PDB entry 9B7N | electron microscopy, 3.02 A resolution | chains A and F of the 8 polymer chains in the assembly

# Chain A (and F)
Name: Capsid protein VP1
From: Adeno-associated virus
Notes: chain F of this document is another copy of the same molecule, construct and numbering; everything in this record applies to it too
Reference sequence: Q6JC22 (Q6JC22_9VIRU); residue numbers follow UniProt; this construct covers 203-736
Amino-acid sequence (534 residues; each row starts with the number of its first residue):
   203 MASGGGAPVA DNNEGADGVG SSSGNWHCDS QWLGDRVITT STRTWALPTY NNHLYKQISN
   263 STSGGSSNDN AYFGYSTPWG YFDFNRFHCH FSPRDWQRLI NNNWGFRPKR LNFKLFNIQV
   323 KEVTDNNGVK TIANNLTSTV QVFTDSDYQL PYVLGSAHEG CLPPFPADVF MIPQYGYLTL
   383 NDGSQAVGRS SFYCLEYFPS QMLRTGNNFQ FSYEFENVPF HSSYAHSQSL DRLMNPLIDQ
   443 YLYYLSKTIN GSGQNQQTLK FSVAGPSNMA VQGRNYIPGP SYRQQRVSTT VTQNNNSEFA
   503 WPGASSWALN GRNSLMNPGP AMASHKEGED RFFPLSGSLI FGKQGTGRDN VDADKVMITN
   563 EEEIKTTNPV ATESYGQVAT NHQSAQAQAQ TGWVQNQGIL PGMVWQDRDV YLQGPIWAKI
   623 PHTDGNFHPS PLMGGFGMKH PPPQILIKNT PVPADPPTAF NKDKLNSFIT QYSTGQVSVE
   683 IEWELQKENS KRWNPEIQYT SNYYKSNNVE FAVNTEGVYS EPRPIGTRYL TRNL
Unresolved in the structure: 203-239, 293-306, 326-333, 428-474, 686-736 (chain F: 203-218, 326-333, 654-668)
From the paper describing this entry:
  - mutagenesis - Q588R: abolished binding to Fab1-1

# Chain A / chain F interface
Residue-residue contacts - 111 pairs, chain A then chain F:
  Leu256(A) - Glu718(F)
  Tyr257(A) - Phe367(F)  hydrophobic
  Tyr257(A) - Ala369(F)  hydrophobic
  Tyr257(A) - Val715(F)
  Tyr257(A) - Gly719(F)
  Lys258(A) - Asn716(F)
  Lys258(A) - Thr717(F)
  Lys258(A) - Glu718(F)
  Lys258(A) - Gly719(F)
  Gln259(A) - Asn709(F)  hydrogen bond (side chain-backbone)
  Gln259(A) - Asn710(F)  hydrogen bond
  Gln259(A) - Val715(F)
  Gln259(A) - Asn716(F)  hydrogen bond (backbone-backbone)
  Gln259(A) - Thr717(F)
  Phe275(A) - Asn709(F)
  Tyr277(A) - Val711(F)
  Tyr277(A) - Ala714(F)
  Tyr277(A) - Val715(F)  hydrophobic
  Asn337(A) - Lys323(F)
  Asn337(A) - Asn336(F)  hydrogen bond
  Leu338(A) - Val221(F)
  Leu338(A) - Asn336(F)
  Thr339(A) - Gln321(F)  hydrogen bond (backbone-side chain)
  Thr339(A) - Lys323(F)
  Thr339(A) - Asn336(F)  hydrogen bond
  Thr339(A) - Leu338(F)
  Thr339(A) - Thr407(F)
  Ser340(A) - Gln321(F)
  Thr341(A) - Asn319(F)
  Gln343(A) - Trp228(F)
  Asp384(A) - Lys707(F)  salt bridge
  Gln387(A) - Lys707(F)
  Gln387(A) - Ser708(F)
  Gln387(A) - Asn709(F)  hydrogen bond
  Ala388(A) - Tyr706(F)
  Ala388(A) - Lys707(F)
  Ala388(A) - Ser708(F)  hydrogen bond (backbone-backbone)
  Val389(A) - Tyr706(F)
  Gly390(A) - Ser703(F)
  Gly390(A) - Tyr705(F)
  Gly390(A) - Tyr706(F)  hydrogen bond (backbone-backbone)
  Phe394(A) - Phe367(F)  hydrophobic
  Phe394(A) - Ala714(F)  hydrophobic
  Phe394(A) - Val715(F)  hydrophobic
  Cys396(A) - Phe367(F)  hydrophobic
  Cys396(A) - Pro368(F)
  Glu398(A) - Trp228(F)  hydrogen bond (backbone-side chain)
  Glu398(A) - Cys230(F)
  Glu398(A) - Pro368(F)
  Glu398(A) - Ala369(F)
  Tyr399(A) - Cys230(F)
  Tyr399(A) - Asp231(F)
  Tyr399(A) - Ser232(F)  hydrogen bond
  Tyr399(A) - Ser294(F)
  Tyr399(A) - Asp297(F)  hydrogen bond
  Phe400(A) - Trp228(F)
  Phe400(A) - Cys230(F)
  Pro401(A) - Trp228(F)
  Pro401(A) - Cys230(F)
  Ser402(A) - Asn227(F)
  Ser402(A) - Trp228(F)  hydrogen bond (backbone-backbone)
  Gln403(A) - Asn227(F)
  Met404(A) - Ser224(F)
  Met404(A) - Gly226(F)
  Met404(A) - Asn227(F)  hydrogen bond (backbone-side chain)
  Met404(A) - Trp228(F)
  Met404(A) - Phe318(F)  hydrophobic
  Met404(A) - Asn319(F)  hydrogen bond
  Met404(A) - Gln678(F)
  Arg406(A) - Gly220(F)
  Arg406(A) - Val221(F)  hydrogen bond (side chain-backbone)
  Arg406(A) - Gly222(F)
  Arg406(A) - Ser223(F)
  Arg406(A) - Asn319(F)
  Arg406(A) - Ile320(F)  hydrogen bond (side chain-backbone)
  Arg406(A) - Thr407(F)  hydrogen bond (side chain-backbone)
  Thr407(A) - Gly222(F)
  Gly408(A) - Gly222(F)  hydrogen bond (backbone-backbone)
  Asn409(A) - Gly222(F)
  Asn409(A) - Ser223(F)
  Asn409(A) - Ser224(F)  hydrogen bond (side chain-backbone)
  Thr652(A) - Gln678(F)
  Val654(A) - Gln321(F)
  Pro655(A) - Ala248(F)  hydrophobic
  Pro655(A) - Tyr674(F)  hydrogen bond (backbone-side chain)
  Pro655(A) - Thr676(F)
  Ala656(A) - Tyr674(F)
  Asp657(A) - Val325(F)
  Asp657(A) - Tyr674(F)
  Pro658(A) - Ala248(F)  hydrophobic
  Pro658(A) - Pro250(F)  hydrophobic
  Pro658(A) - Tyr674(F)
  Pro659(A) - Met373(F)  hydrophobic
  Thr660(A) - Pro250(F)
  Thr660(A) - Thr251(F)
  Thr660(A) - Tyr252(F)
  Thr660(A) - Met373(F)
  Ala661(A) - Met373(F)
  Phe662(A) - Gly362(F)
  Phe662(A) - Met373(F)
  Phe662(A) - Pro375(F)  hydrophobic
  Asn663(A) - Met373(F)
  Lys664(A) - Glu361(F)
  Lys666(A) - Asp370(F)
  Lys666(A) - Val371(F)
  Lys666(A) - Gly719(F)  hydrogen bond (side chain-backbone)
  Leu667(A) - Ala248(F)  hydrophobic
  Leu667(A) - Val371(F)  hydrogen bond (backbone-backbone)
  Leu667(A) - Phe372(F)
  Phe670(A) - Val371(F)  hydrophobic
  Ile671(A) - Tyr674(F)
Also at the interface, not in a pair above, chain A (49 interface residues in all): Glu324, Ser392, Pro653
Also at the interface, not in a pair above, chain F (61 interface residues in all): His229, Thr246, Trp247, Leu249, Ile334, Ile374, Phe713, Val720

# Summary
49 residues of chain A face 61 of chain F across their interface; the contacts include 23 hydrogen bonds and 1
salt bridge. Polar contacts include Asp384(A)-Lys707(F), Gln259(A)-Asn709(F) and Gln259(A)-Asn710(F). From the
paper: Q588R of chain A abolishes binding to Fab1-1.
Chain A and chain F are both Capsid protein VP1 (Adeno-associated virus); the structure, Fab2-4 in complex
with the capsid of Adeno-associated virus type 9, was determined by electron microscopy together with 9B6N,
9B6O, 9B6Q, 9B6R, 9B6S, 9B6T and 9 further entries from the same study.
